5W3L - chains B and D of the 6 polymer chains in the assembly; structure by electron microscopy, 2.71 A resolution.

== Chain B ==
Name: viral protein 3
Source organism: Human rhinovirus 14
UniProtKB: P03303 (POLG_HRV14); residues 1-236 here correspond to UniProt positions 332-567 (UniProt number = residue number + 331)
Chain sequence (236 residues; numbered 1 to 236; the number before each row is that of its first residue):
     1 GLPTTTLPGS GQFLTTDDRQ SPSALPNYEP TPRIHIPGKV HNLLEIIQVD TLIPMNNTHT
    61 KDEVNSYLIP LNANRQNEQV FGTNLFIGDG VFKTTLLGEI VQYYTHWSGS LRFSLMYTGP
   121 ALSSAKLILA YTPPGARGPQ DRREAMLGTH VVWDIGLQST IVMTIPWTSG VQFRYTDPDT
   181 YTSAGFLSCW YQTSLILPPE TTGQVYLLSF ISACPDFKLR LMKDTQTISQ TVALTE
UniProt features mapped onto this chain:
  - region: Ala233 to Glu236 (Amphipathic alpha-helix)

== Chain D ==
Name: viral protein 4
Source organism: Human rhinovirus 14
UniProtKB: P03303 (POLG_HRV14); residues 1-68 here correspond to UniProt positions 2-69 (UniProt number = residue number + 1)
Chain sequence (68 residues; numbered 1 to 68; the number before each row is that of its first residue):
     1 GAQVSTQKSG SHENQNILTN GSNQTFTVIN YYKDAASTSS AGQSLSMDPS KFTEPVKDLM
    61 LKGAPALN
Unresolved in the structure: 1-28
UniProt features mapped onto this chain:
  - site: Asn68 (Cleavage)
  - lipidation: Gly1 (N-myristoyl glycine)

== How chain B and chain D interact ==
Contacting residue pairs - 34 pairs, chain B then chain D:
  Asp18(B) - Ser39(D)  hydrogen bond
  Asp18(B) - Ser40(D)  hydrogen bond
  Arg19(B) - Ser39(D)
  Gln20(B) - Ile29(D)  hydrogen bond (side chain-backbone)
  Gln20(B) - Asn30(D)  hydrogen bond
  Gln20(B) - Tyr31(D)  hydrogen bond (side chain-backbone)
  Gln20(B) - Ser37(D)
  Ser21(B) - Tyr32(D)
  Ser21(B) - Ser37(D)  hydrogen bond (backbone-side chain)
  Pro22(B) - Tyr32(D)
  Ser23(B) - Asp34(D)
  Ser23(B) - Ser37(D)  hydrogen bond (backbone-side chain)
  Leu25(B) - Asp34(D)
  Pro26(B) - Asp34(D)
  Asn27(B) - Asp34(D)
  Gly38(B) - Phe52(D)
  Lys39(B) - Lys51(D)  hydrogen bond (backbone-side chain)
  Lys39(B) - Phe52(D)
  Val40(B) - Phe52(D)  hydrophobic
  His41(B) - Ser44(D)
  His41(B) - Ser46(D)
  Asn42(B) - Gln43(D)
  Asn42(B) - Met47(D)
  Glu45(B) - Met47(D)
  Glu45(B) - Asp48(D)  hydrogen bond (side chain-backbone)
  Glu45(B) - Pro49(D)
  Glu45(B) - Phe52(D)
  Ile46(B) - Phe52(D)  hydrophobic
  Gln48(B) - Pro49(D)
  Gln48(B) - Thr53(D)
  Val49(B) - Phe52(D)  hydrophobic
  Val49(B) - Thr53(D)
  Gln158(B) - Pro65(D)
  Gln158(B) - Ala66(D)
Other interface residues (no listed pair), chain D (21 interface residues in all): Ala36, Thr38

== Summary ==
19 residues of chain B face 21 of chain D across their interface; the contacts include 9 hydrogen bonds. Polar
contacts include Asp18(B)-Ser39(D), Asp18(B)-Ser40(D) and Gln20(B)-Ile29(D).
Here chain B is viral protein 3 and chain D is viral protein 4, both from Human rhinovirus 14. Entry 5W3L
(CryoEM structure of rhinovirus B14 in complex with C5 Fab (4 degrees Celsius, molar ratio 1:3 ...) was
determined by electron microscopy together with 5W3E, 5W3M and 5W3O from the same study.
